8YEF - chains A and J of the 7 polymer chains in the assembly; structure by electron microscopy, 4.30 A resolution (low resolution: residue-level contacts below are approximate; hydrogen-bond / salt-bridge calls are withheld).

Chain A:
Molecule: Heavy chain of F5-77
Source organism: Homo sapiens
Chain sequence (120 residues; row label = number of the first residue in the row):
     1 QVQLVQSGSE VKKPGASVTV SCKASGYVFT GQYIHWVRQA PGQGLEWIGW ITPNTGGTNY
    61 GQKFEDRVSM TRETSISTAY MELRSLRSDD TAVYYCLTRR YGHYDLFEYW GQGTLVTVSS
Cystine bridges: Cys22-Cys96

Chain J:
Molecule: Major capsid protein L1
Source organism: Alphapapillomavirus 10
UniProtKB: P69898 (VL1_HPV6A); residues 12-460 here correspond to UniProt positions 19-467 (UniProt number = residue number + 7)
Chain sequence (449 residues; numbered 12 to 460; the number before each row is that of its first residue):
    12 KVVATDAYVT RTNIFYHASS SRLLAVGHPY FSIKRANKTV VPKVSGYQYR VFKVVLPDPN
    72 KFALPDSSLF DPTTQRLVWA CTGLEVGRGQ PLGVGVSGHP FLNKYDDVEN SGSGGNPGQD
   132 NRVNVGMDYK QTQLCMVGCA PPLGEHWGKG KQCTNTPVQA GDCPPLELIT SVIQDGDMVD
   192 TGFGAMNFAD LQTNKSDVPI DICGTTCKYP DYLQMAADPY GDRLFFFLRK EQMFARHFFN
   252 RAGEVGEPVP DTLIIKGSGN RTSVGSSIYV NTPSGSLVSS EAQLFNKPYW LQKAQGHNNG
   312 ICWGNQLFVT VVDTTRSTNM TLCASVTTSS TYTNSDYKEY MRHVEEYDLQ FIFQLCSITL
   372 SAEVVAYIHT MNPSVLEDWN FGLSPPPNGT LEDTYRYVQS QAITCQKPTP EKEKPDPYKN
   432 LSFWEVNLKE KFSSELDQYP LGRKFLLQS
Unresolved in the structure: 393-425
Differences from the reference sequence: conflict Val376 (Met383 in P69898)

How chain A and chain J interact:
Residue-residue contacts (18):
  Arg100(A) with Gly123(J); Ser124(J)
  Tyr101(A) with Ser124(J); Gly125(J); Gly126(J); Asn127(J); Pro128(J); Gly129(J)
  Gly102(A) with Gly126(J)
  His103(A) with Asp117(J); Asp118(J); Asn121(J); Ser124(J)
  Tyr104(A) with Asn271(J); Arg272(J); Ser274(J); Val275(J); Gly276(J)
Other interface residues (no listed pair), chain J (16 interface residues in all): Val119
Interface features reported in the paper:
  - epitope / paratope residues, chain A: Arg100(A), Tyr101(A), Tyr104(A)
  - epitope / paratope residues, chain J: Gly123(J), Pro128(J), Gly129(J)

Overview:
5 residues of chain A and 16 residues of chain J are in contact. From the paper: epitope/paratope residues
Arg100(A), Tyr101(A) and Gly123(J) among others.
Here chain A is Heavy chain of F5-77 (Homo sapiens) and chain J is Major capsid protein L1
(Alphapapillomavirus 10). Entry 8YEF (HPV6 L1 pentamer in complex with Fab F5-77) was determined by electron
microscopy together with 8YEG, 8YEH and 8YEI from the same study.
